Entry 8JH3 (electron microscopy, 3.70 A resolution); this record covers chains T and c of the 23 polymer chains in the assembly.

== Chain T ==
Molecule: 198-nt DNA strand
From: synthetic construct
Sequence (198 nucleotides; row label = number of the first residue in the row; numbers below 1 keep their minus sign (DA-72 is residue -72)):
   -72 ATCAGAATCC CGGTGCCGAG GCCGCTCAAT TGGTCGTAGA CAGCTCTAGC ACCGCTTAAA
   -12 CGCACGTACG CGCTGTCCCC CGCGTTTTAA CCGCCAAGGG GATTACACCC AAGACACCAG
    48 GCACGAGACA GAAAAAAACA ACGAAAACGG CCACCACCCA AACACACCAA ACACAAGAGC
   108 TAATTGACTG ACGTAAGC
Unresolved in the structure: 87-125

== Chain c ==
Protein: Histone H2A type 1-B/E
From: Homo sapiens
Reference sequence: P04908 (H2A1B_HUMAN); residues 0-129 here correspond to UniProt positions 1-130 (UniProt number = residue number + 1)
Amino-acid sequence (130 residues; row label = number of the first residue in the row; numbering starts at 0):
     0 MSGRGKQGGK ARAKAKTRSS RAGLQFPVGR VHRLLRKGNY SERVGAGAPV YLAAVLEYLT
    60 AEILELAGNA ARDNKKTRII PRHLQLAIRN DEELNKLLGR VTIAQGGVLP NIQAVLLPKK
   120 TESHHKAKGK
Unresolved in the structure: 0-11, 118-129
Swiss-Prot annotation at these positions:
  - modified residue: Ser1 (N-acetylserine), Arg3 (Citrulline), Lys5 (N6-(2-hydroxyisobutyryl)lysine), Lys9 (N6-(2-hydroxyisobutyryl)lysine), Lys13 (N6-(beta-hydroxybutyryl)lysine), Lys36 (N6-(2-hydroxyisobutyryl)lysine), Lys74 (N6-(2-hydroxyisobutyryl)lysine), Lys75 (N6-(2-hydroxyisobutyryl)lysine), Lys95 (N6-(2-hydroxyisobutyryl)lysine), Gln104 (N5-methylglutamine), Lys118 (N6-(2-hydroxyisobutyryl)lysine), Lys119 (N6-crotonyllysine), Thr120 (Phosphothreonine), Lys125 (N6-crotonyllysine)
  - cross-link (Glycyl lysine isopeptide (Lys-Gly)): Lys13 (interchain with G-Cter in ubiquitin), Lys15 (interchain with G-Cter in ubiquitin), Lys119 (interchain with G-Cter in ubiquitin)

== Interface between chain T and chain c ==
Contacting residue pairs (8):
  DA-54(T) with Arg77(c), sugar contact
  DA-45(T) with Arg32(c), hydrogen bond to the phosphate
  DA-44(T) with Arg29(c), phosphate contact; Arg32(c), salt bridge to the phosphate
  DT-43(T) with Thr16(c), phosphate contact; Arg17(c), salt bridge to the phosphate
  DT-42(T) with Arg20(c), salt bridge to the phosphate
  DA-35(T) with Arg42(c), hydrogen bond to the sugar
Other interface residues (no listed pair), chain T (8 interface residues in all): DG-41, DG-37
Other interface residues (no listed pair), chain c (11 interface residues in all): Ala12, Ala14, Lys15, Gly28

== In short ==
8 residues of chain T face 11 of chain c across their interface, with 2 hydrogen bonds and 3 salt bridges.
Among the polar pairs are DA-35(T)-Arg42(c), DA-45(T)-Arg32(c) and DA-44(T)-Arg32(c).
Here chain T is a 198-nt DNA strand (synthetic construct) and chain c is Histone H2A type 1-B/E (Homo
sapiens). Entry 8JH3 (RNA polymerase II elongation complex containing 40 bp upstream DNA loop, stalled at
SHL(-1) of the ...) was determined by electron microscopy, deposited together with 8JH2 and 8JH4.
